4LR2 - chain A; structure by X-ray diffraction, 1.50 A resolution.

Chain A:
Name: Bis(5'-adenosyl)-triphosphatase ENPP4
Organism: Homo sapiens
Notes: EC 3.6.1.29
UniProtKB: Q9Y6X5 (ENPP4_HUMAN); residue numbers follow UniProt; this construct covers 16-407
Chain sequence (401 residues; numbered 16 to 416; the number before each row is that of its first residue):
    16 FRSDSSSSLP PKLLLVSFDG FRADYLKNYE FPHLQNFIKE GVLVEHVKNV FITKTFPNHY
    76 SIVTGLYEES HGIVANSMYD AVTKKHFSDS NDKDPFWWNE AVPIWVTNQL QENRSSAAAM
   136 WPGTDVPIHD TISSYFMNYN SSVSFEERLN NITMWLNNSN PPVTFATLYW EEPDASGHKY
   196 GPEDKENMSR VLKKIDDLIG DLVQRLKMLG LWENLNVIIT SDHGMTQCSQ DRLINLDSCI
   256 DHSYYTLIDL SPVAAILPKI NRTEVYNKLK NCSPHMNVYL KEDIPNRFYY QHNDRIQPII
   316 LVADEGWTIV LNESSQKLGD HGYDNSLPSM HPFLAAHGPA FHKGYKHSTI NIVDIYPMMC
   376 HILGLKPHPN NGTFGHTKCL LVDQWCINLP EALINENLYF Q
Not modelled in the structure: 16-23, 403-416
Disulfide bonds: Cys254-Cys287, Cys394-Cys401
Covalent attachments: N-acetylglucosamine (NAG) linked to Asn155, Asn166, Asn386
Sequence notes: expression tag (408-416)
Ion coordination: Zn2+ site 1: Asp34, Thr70, Asp237, His238; Zn2+ site 2: Asp189, His193, His336 (together with citrate anion)
Small-molecule neighbours: citrate anion (FLC): Lys69, Thr70, Asn91, Asp189, His193, His238, Lys332, Asp335, His336
UniProt features mapped onto this chain:
  - active site: Thr70 (AMP-threonine intermediate)
  - binding site (Zn(2+)): Asp34, Thr70, Asp189, His193, Asp237, His238, His336
  - binding site (substrate): Asn91, Tyr154, Asp189
  - glycosylation (N-linked (GlcNAc...) asparagine): Asn155, Asn166, Asn276, Asn386
From the paper describing this entry:
  - Zn2+ coordination: Asp34, Thr70, Asp189, His193, Asp237, His238, His336
  - conformationally variable residues (side-chain flip): Asn91
  - specificity-determining residues: Asp264, Asp335 (from molecular simulation)

Overview:
Chain A binds citrate anion. Covalently linked N-acetylglucosamine: at Asn155, Asn166 and Asn386. The Zn2+
site 1 is built by Asp34, Thr70, Asp237 and His238. Curated annotation (UniProt) lists active-site residue
Thr70, 7 Zn2+-binding residues and 3 substrate-binding residues. From the paper: Zn2+ coordination by Asp34,
Thr70 and Asp189 among others; specificity determinants Asp264 and Asp335.
Chain A is Bis(5'-adenosyl)-triphosphatase ENPP4 (Homo sapiens); the structure, Crystal Structure of Human
ENPP4 (apo), was determined by X-ray diffraction, deposited together with 4LQY.
